8UHL - chains A and B; structure by X-ray diffraction, 1.92 A resolution.

# Chain A
Name: ATPase family AAA domain-containing protein 2B
From: Homo sapiens
Notes: fragment: bromodomain
UniProt: Q9ULI0 (ATD2B_HUMAN); residues 953-1085 here = UniProt positions 953-1085
Sequence (136 residues; numbered 950 to 1085; the number before each row is that of its first residue):
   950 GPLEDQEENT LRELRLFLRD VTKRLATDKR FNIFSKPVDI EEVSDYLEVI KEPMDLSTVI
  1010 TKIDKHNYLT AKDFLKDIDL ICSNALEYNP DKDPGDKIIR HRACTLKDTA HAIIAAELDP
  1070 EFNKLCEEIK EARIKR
Not modelled in the structure: 950
Construct notes: expression tag (950-952)

# Chain B
Name: Histone H4
Sequence (14 residues; row label = number of the first residue in the row):
     4 GKGGKGLGKG GAKR
Not modelled in the structure: 4-5
Modified / non-standard residues: Lys12 (N(6)-acetyllysine; ALY)

# Interface between chain A and chain B
Residue-residue contacts (26):
  Ile982(A) - Lys12(B)
  Phe983(A) - Lys12(B)
  Val987(A) - Lys12(B)
  Glu991(A) - Arg17(B)
  Val992(A) - Lys12(B)
  Val992(A) - Arg17(B)
  Ser993(A) - Arg17(B)  hydrogen bond (side chain-backbone)
  Asp994(A) - Gly9(B)
  Asp994(A) - Leu10(B)  hydrogen bond (side chain-backbone)
  Asp994(A) - Arg17(B)
  Val998(A) - Lys8(B)
  Leu1035(A) - Gly6(B)
  Leu1035(A) - Gly7(B)  hydrogen bond (backbone-backbone)
  Glu1036(A) - Gly7(B)  hydrogen bond (backbone-backbone)
  Glu1036(A) - Lys8(B)  hydrogen bond (backbone-backbone)
  Tyr1037(A) - Gly7(B)
  Tyr1037(A) - Lys8(B)  hydrogen bond (backbone-backbone)
  Tyr1037(A) - Gly9(B)  hydrogen bond (backbone-backbone)
  Tyr1037(A) - Leu10(B)  hydrogen bond (side chain-backbone)
  Tyr1037(A) - Gly11(B)  hydrogen bond (side chain-backbone)
  Asn1038(A) - Gly7(B)
  Asn1038(A) - Lys12(B)
  Pro1039(A) - Gly7(B)
  Pro1039(A) - Gly9(B)
  Ile1048(A) - Lys12(B)
  Arg1049(A) - Gly7(B)
Interface residues without a listed pair, chain A (18 interface residues in all): Tyr995, Ala1034, Asp1045
Interface features reported in the paper:
  - specific contacts: Val987(A)-Lys12(B) (hydrophobic contact), Ser993(A)-Arg17(B), Asp994(A)-Leu10(B), Leu1035(A)-Gly7(B), Glu1036(A)-Lys8(B), Glu1036(A)-Gly9(B), Tyr1037(A)-Gly9(B) (hydrogen bond), Tyr1037(A)-Gly11(B) (hydrogen bond), Asn1038(A)-Lys12(B) (hydrogen bond), Ile1048(A)-Lys12(B) (hydrophobic contact), Arg1049(A)-Gly7(B)

# Overview
The interface between chain A and chain B involves 18 residues on one side and 8 on the other; the contacts
include 9 hydrogen bonds. Polar contacts include Ser993(A)-Arg17(B), Asp994(A)-Leu10(B) and
Tyr1037(A)-Leu10(B). The authors report hydrophobic contacts between Val987(A) and Lys12(B) and Ile1048(A) and
Lys12(B); contacts between Ser993(A) and Arg17(B), Asp994(A) and Leu10(B) and Leu1035(A) and Gly7(B) among
others; hydrogen bonds between Tyr1037(A) and Gly9(B), Tyr1037(A) and Gly11(B) and Asn1038(A) and Lys12(B).
Chain A is ATPase family AAA domain-containing protein 2B (Homo sapiens) and chain B is Histone H4; the
structure, ATAD2B bromodomain in complex with histone H4 acetylated at lysine 12, was determined by X-ray
diffraction together with 8SDO, 8SDQ, 8SDX and 8UK5 from the same study.
